Entry 8PWO (electron microscopy, 2.80 A resolution); this record covers chains B and A of the 4 polymer chains in the assembly.

Chain B (and A):
Protein: Capsid protein
From: Hepatitis B virus ayw/France/Tiollais/1979
Notes: chain A of this document is another copy of the same molecule, construct and numbering; everything in this record applies to it too
Reference sequence: P03146 (CAPSD_HBVD3); residue numbers follow UniProt; this construct covers 1-183
Sequence (183 residues; numbered 1 to 183; the number before each row is that of its first residue):
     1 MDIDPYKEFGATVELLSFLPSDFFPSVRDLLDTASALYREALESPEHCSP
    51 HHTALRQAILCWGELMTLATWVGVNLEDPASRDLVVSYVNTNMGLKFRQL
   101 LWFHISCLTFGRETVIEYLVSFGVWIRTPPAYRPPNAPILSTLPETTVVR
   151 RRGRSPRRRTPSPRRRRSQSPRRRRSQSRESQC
Disordered / not traced: 144-183
Small-molecule neighbours:
  - Geraniol (64Z), molecule 1: Pro5, Tyr6, Val13, Ala58, Cys61, Lys96, Phe97, Gln99, Leu100
  - Geraniol (64Z), molecule 2: Gln57, Leu60, Cys61, Glu64
Swiss-Prot annotation at these positions:
  - region: Ser155 to Gln177 (3 X 8 AA repeats of S-P-R-R-R-[PR]-S-Q), Gln177 to Cys183 (RNA binding)
  - motif: Arg158 to Arg175 (Bipartite nuclear localization signal)
  - modified residue (Phosphoserine): Ser155, Ser162, Ser170
Reported in the primary citation:
  - binding site for Geraniol: Pro5, Leu60, Lys96, Phe97

How chain B and chain A interact:
Residue-residue contacts (59; chain B residue first):
  Met1(B) with Ser35(A); Arg39(A); Glu43(A); Ile59(A), hydrophobic
  Asp2(B) with Glu43(A), hydrogen bond (backbone-side chain)
  Ile3(B) with Leu60(A)
  Pro5(B) with Leu60(A), hydrophobic
  Lys7(B) with Glu43(A), hydrogen bond (side chain-backbone); Pro45(A)
  Glu8(B) with Glu46(A); His47(A), hydrogen bond (backbone-side chain); Thr53(A), hydrogen bond; Arg56(A), salt bridge
  Phe9(B) with His47(A)
  Ser35(B) with Met1(A)
  Arg39(B) with Met1(A)
  Leu42(B) with Met1(A), hydrophobic; Ile3(A)
  Glu43(B) with Met1(A); Asp2(A), hydrogen bond (side chain-backbone); Lys7(A), hydrogen bond (backbone-side chain)
  Pro45(B) with Lys7(A)
  Glu46(B) with Glu8(A)
  His47(B) with Glu8(A), hydrogen bond (side chain-backbone); Phe9(A); Pro50(A)
  Pro50(B) with His47(A); Thr53(A)
  Thr53(B) with Glu8(A), hydrogen bond
  Ala54(B) with Gln57(A)
  Arg56(B) with Ile3(A); Glu8(A), salt bridge
  Gln57(B) with Gln57(A)
  Leu60(B) with Ile3(A); Pro5(A), hydrophobic
  Cys61(B) with Cys61(A), hydrophobic
  Glu64(B) with Met93(A); Lys96(A), salt bridge
  Leu65(B) with Leu65(A), hydrophobic
  Leu68(B) with Leu68(A), hydrophobic; Tyr88(A), hydrophobic
  Trp71(B) with Leu84(A); Val85(A), hydrophobic; Tyr88(A)
  Leu76(B) with Ser81(A); Leu84(A), hydrophobic; Val85(A), hydrophobic
  Asp78(B) with Asp78(A); Ser81(A), hydrogen bond
  Ser81(B) with Leu76(A); Ser81(A)
  Leu84(B) with Trp71(A); Leu76(A), hydrophobic
  Val85(B) with Leu76(A), hydrophobic
  Tyr88(B) with Thr67(A); Leu68(A), hydrophobic; Trp71(A)
  Met93(B) with Glu64(A)
  Lys96(B) with Glu64(A), salt bridge
Also at the interface, not in a pair above, chain B (41 interface residues in all): Ser44, Ala58, Ile59, Thr67, Val72, Asn75, Leu100, His104
Also at the interface, not in a pair above, chain A (40 interface residues in all): Leu31, Leu42, Ser44, Ala54, Val72, Val89, Leu100

Summary:
The interface between chain B and chain A involves 41 residues on one side and 40 on the other; the contacts
include 9 hydrogen bonds and 4 salt bridges. Among the polar pairs are Glu8(B)-Arg56(A), Glu64(B)-Lys96(A) and
Asp2(B)-Glu43(A). The paper reports a binding site for Geraniol at Pro5(B), Leu60(B) and Lys96(B) among
others.
Both chains are Capsid protein (Hepatitis B virus ayw/France/Tiollais/1979). Entry 8PWO (Hepatitis B core
protein with bound Geraniol) was determined by electron microscopy (same publication as 8PX3 and 8PX6).
